5BTI - chains D and F of the 8 polymer chains in the assembly; structure by X-ray diffraction, 2.50 A resolution.

[Chain D]
Protein: DNA gyrase subunit B
Organism: Mycobacterium tuberculosis (strain ATCC 25618 / H37Rv)
Notes: EC 5.99.1.3; fragment: GyrB 426-675 with N-terminal SNA tag
Reference sequence: P9WG45 (GYRB_MYCTU); residue numbers follow UniProt; this construct covers 426-675
Chain sequence (253 residues; row label = number of the first residue in the row):
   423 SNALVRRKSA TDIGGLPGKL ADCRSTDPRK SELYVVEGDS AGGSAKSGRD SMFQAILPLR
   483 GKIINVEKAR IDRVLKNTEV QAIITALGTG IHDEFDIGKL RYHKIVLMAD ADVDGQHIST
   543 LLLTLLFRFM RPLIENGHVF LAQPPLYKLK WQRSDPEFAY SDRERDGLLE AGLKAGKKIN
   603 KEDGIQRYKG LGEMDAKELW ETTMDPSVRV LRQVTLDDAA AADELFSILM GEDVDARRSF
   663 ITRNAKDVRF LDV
Unresolved in the structure: 423, 432-436
Sequence notes: expression tag (423-425)
Bound ions: Mg2+: Asp532, Asp534
Small-molecule neighbours: Levofloxacin (LFX; (3S)-9-fluoro-3-methyl-10-(4-methylpiperazin-1-yl)-7-oxo-2,3-dihydro-7H-[1,4]oxazino[2,3,4-ij]quinoline-6-carboxylic acid): Arg482, Gly483, Thr500, Glu501
Swiss-Prot annotation at these positions:
  - binding site (Mg(2+)): Glu459, Asp532, Asp534
  - site (Interaction with DNA): Lys484, Asn487
  - mutagenesis: Asp472 (D472H: No supercoiling activity), Arg482 (R482K: Increased susceptibility to fluoroquinolones, half supercoiling activity, no fluoroquinolone-induced DNA cleavage (makes sequence more like E.coli)), Asn499 (N499D: 17-fold increased resistance to fluoroquinolones, slightly increased DNA cleavage in absence of drugs), Asp577 (D577A: 37% supercoiling, 54% decatenation, 126% DNA cleavage in presence of norfloxacin; D577R: <2% supercoiling, 4% decatenation), Glu620 to Asp627 (<3% supercoiling, 18% decatenation, 75% DNA cleavage in presence of norfloxacin), Glu620 (E620A: 15% supercoiling, 19% decatenation, 143% DNA cleavage in presence of norfloxacin; E620R: 10% supercoiling, 7% decatenation), Glu623 (E623A: 18% supercoiling, 11% decatenation, 131% DNA cleavage in presence of norfloxacin; E623R: <2% supercoiling, 2% decatenation), Asp627 (D627A: 13% supercoiling, 10% decatenation, 42% DNA cleavage in presence of norfloxacin; D627R: <2% supercoiling, 3% decatenation)

[Chain F]
Molecule: DNA substrate 24-mer TTACGTGCATAGTCATTCATGACC
Organism: synthetic construct
Sequence (24 nucleotides; numbered 1 to 24; the number before each row is that of its first residue):
     1 TTACGTGCAT AGTCATTCAT GACC
Unresolved in the structure: 1-2, 24

[Chain D / chain F interface]
Contacting residue pairs (7):
  Glu459(D) - DT10(F)  phosphate contact
  Asp461(D) - DG12(F)  sugar contact
  Gly483(D) - DT10(F)  base contact
  Lys484(D) - DA9(F)  base contact
  Lys484(D) - DT10(F)  hydrogen bond to the base
  Asp536(D) - DA9(F)  phosphate contact
  Asp536(D) - DT10(F)  sugar contact
Also at the interface, not in a pair above, chain D (7 interface residues in all): Arg482, Ile540
Also at the interface, not in a pair above, chain F (4 interface residues in all): DA11

[Overview]
7 residues of chain D face 4 of chain F across their interface, with 1 hydrogen bond. Its one hydrogen-bonded
contact is Lys484(D)-DT10(F). Chain D binds Levofloxacin. Curated annotation (UniProt) lists 3 Mg2+-binding
residues and 12 mutagenesis sites on chain D.
Here chain D is DNA gyrase subunit B (Mycobacterium tuberculosis (strain ATCC 25618 / H37Rv)) and chain F is
DNA substrate 24-mer TTACGTGCATAGTCATTCATGACC (synthetic construct). Entry 5BTI (Crystal structure of a
topoisomerase II complex) was determined by X-ray diffraction, deposited together with 5BS8, 5BTA, 5BTC, 5BTD,
5BTF, 5BTG, 5BTL and 5BTN.
